Entry 9EOZ (electron microscopy, 3.10 A resolution); this record covers chains A and Y of the 11 polymer chains in the assembly.

# Chain A
Name: N-glycosylase/DNA lyase
Organism: Homo sapiens
Notes: EC 3.2.2.-, 4.2.99.18
UniProtKB: O15527 (OGG1_HUMAN); numbering as in UniProt (aligned over 2-345)
Chain sequence (356 residues; each row starts with the number of its first residue; numbers below 1 keep their minus sign (Gly-10 is residue -10)):
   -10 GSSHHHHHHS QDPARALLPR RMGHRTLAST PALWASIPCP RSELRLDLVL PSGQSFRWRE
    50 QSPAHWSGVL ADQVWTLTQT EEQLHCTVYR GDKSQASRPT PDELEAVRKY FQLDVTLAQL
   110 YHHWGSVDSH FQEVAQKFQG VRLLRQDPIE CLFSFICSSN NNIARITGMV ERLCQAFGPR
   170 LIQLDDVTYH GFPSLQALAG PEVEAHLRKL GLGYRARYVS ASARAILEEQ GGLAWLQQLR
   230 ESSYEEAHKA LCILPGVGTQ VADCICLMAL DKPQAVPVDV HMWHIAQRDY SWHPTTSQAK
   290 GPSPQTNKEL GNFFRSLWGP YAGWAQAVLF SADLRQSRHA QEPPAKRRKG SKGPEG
Not modelled in the structure: -10 to 21, 80-82, 171-177, 283-290, 323-345
Construct notes: expression tag (-10 to 1); conflict Gln249 (Lys in O15527)
Swiss-Prot annotation at these positions:
  - binding site (DNA): Asn149, Arg154, Arg204, His270, Gln287
  - binding site (8-oxoguanine): Pro266, Asp268, Gln315, Phe319
  - natural variant: Gly12 (G12E: Found in a kidney cancer sample), Arg46 (R46Q: Found in a clear cell renal cell carcinoma sample), Ala85 (A85S: Found in a lung cancer sample), Arg131 (R131Q: Found in a lung cancer sample), Arg154 (R154H: Found in a gastric cancer sample), Ser232 (S232T: Found in a kidney cancer sample)
  - mutagenesis: Asp268 (D268E/Q: No effect on activity; D268N: Decreases activity about 65-fold)
Reported in the primary citation:
  - binding site for Widom 601 DNA: Gly42, Cys253, Asp268, Gln315, Phe319
  - conformationally variable residues: Gln315

# Chain Y
Molecule: Widom 601 DNA
Sequence (145 nucleotides; row label = number of the first residue in the row; numbers below 1 keep their minus sign (DA-145 is residue -145)):
  -145 ATCAGAATCC CGGTGCCGAG GCCGCTCAAT TGGTCGTAGA CAGCTCTAGC ACCGCTTAAA
   -85 CGCACGTACG CGCTGTCCCC CGCGTTTTAA CCGCCAAGGG GATTACTCCC TAGTCTCCAG
   -25 GCACGTGTCA GATATATACA TCGAT
Not modelled in the structure: -145

# How chain A and chain Y interact
Residue-residue contacts - 10 pairs, chain A then chain Y:
  Asn149(A) with DC-137(Y), hydrogen bond to the base
  Arg154(A) with DC-137(Y), hydrogen bond to the base; DC-136(Y), hydrogen bond to the sugar; DC-135(Y), sugar contact
  Gly202(A) with DC-137(Y), sugar contact
  Tyr203(A) with DT-138(Y), phosphate contact; DC-137(Y), hydrogen bond to the sugar
  Arg204(A) with DC-137(Y), hydrogen bond to the base
  Ser292(A) with DA-142(Y), hydrogen bond to the phosphate
  Gln294(A) with DC-143(Y), hydrogen bond to the phosphate
Interface residues without a listed pair, chain A (9 interface residues in all): Asn151, Gly200

# Overview
Chain A and chain Y form an interface of 9 and 6 residues respectively, with 7 hydrogen bonds. Among the polar
pairs are Asn149(A)-DC-137(Y), Arg154(A)-DC-137(Y) and Arg204(A)-DC-137(Y). The paper reports a binding site
for Widom 601 DNA at Gly42(A), Cys253(A) and Asp268(A) among others; conformational variability at Gln315(A).
Chain A is N-glycosylase/DNA lyase (Homo sapiens) and chain Y is Widom 601 DNA; the structure, Human OGG1
bound to a nucleosome core particle with 8-oxodGuo lesion at SHL6.0, was determined by electron microscopy.
